5WWZ - chain B; structure by X-ray diffraction, 2.50 A resolution.

== Chain B ==
Protein: RNA-binding E3 ubiquitin-protein ligase MEX3C
Organism: Homo sapiens
Notes: EC 2.3.2.27; fragment: KH2 domain
Reference sequence: Q5U5Q3 (MEX3C_HUMAN); residue numbers follow UniProt; this construct covers 320-396
Sequence (86 residues; numbered 311 to 396; the number before each row is that of its first residue):
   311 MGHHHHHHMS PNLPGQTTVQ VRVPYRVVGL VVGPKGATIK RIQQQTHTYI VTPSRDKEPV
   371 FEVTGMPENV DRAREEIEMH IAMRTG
Disordered / not traced: 311-313, 394-396
Sequence notes: expression tag (311-319)
Swiss-Prot annotation at these positions:
  - mutagenesis: Gly343 (G343D: Prevents RNA binding)

== In short ==
Curated annotation (UniProt) lists one mutagenesis site.
Chain B is RNA-binding E3 ubiquitin-protein ligase MEX3C (Homo sapiens); the structure, Crystal structure of
the KH2 domain of human RNA-binding E3 ubiquitin-protein ligase MEX-3C, was determined by X-ray diffraction
together with 5WWW and 5WWX from the same study.
